PDB entry 5ZEP | electron microscopy, 3.40 A resolution | chains D and A of the 58 polymer chains in the assembly

[Chain D]
Name: 50S ribosomal protein L3
Organism: Mycobacterium smegmatis str. MC2 155
UniProt: A0QSD1 (RL3_MYCS2); numbering as in UniProt (aligned over 1-217)
Sequence (217 residues; numbered 1 to 217; the number before each row is that of its first residue):
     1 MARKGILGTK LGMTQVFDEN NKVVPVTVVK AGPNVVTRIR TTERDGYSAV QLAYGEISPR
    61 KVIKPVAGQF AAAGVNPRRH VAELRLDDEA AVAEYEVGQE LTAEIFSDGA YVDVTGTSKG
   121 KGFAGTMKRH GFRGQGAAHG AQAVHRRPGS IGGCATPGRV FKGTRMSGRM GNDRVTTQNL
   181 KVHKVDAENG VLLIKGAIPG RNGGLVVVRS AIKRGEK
Unresolved in the structure: 1, 216-217

[Chain A]
Molecule: 23S rRNA
Organism: Mycobacterium smegmatis str. MC2 155
Sequence (3120 nucleotides; each row starts with the number of its first residue):
     1 UAAGUGUUUA AGGGCGCAUG GUGGAUGCCU UGGCACUGGG AGCCGAUGAA GGACGUAGGA
    61 GGCUGCGAUA AGCCUCGGGG AGCUGUCAAC CGAGCGUUGA UCCGAGGAUG UCCGAAUGGG
   121 GAAACCCGGC ACGAGUGAUG UCGUGUCACC AGGCGCUGAA UAUAUAGGCG UCUGGGGGGA
   181 ACGCGGGGAA GUGAAACAUC UCAGUACCCG UAGGAAGAGA AAACAAAAUG UGAUUCCGUG
   241 AGUAGUGGCG AGCGAAAGCG GAGGAUGGCU AAACCGUAUG CAUGUGAUAC CGGGUAGGGG
   301 UUGUGUGUGC GGGGUUGUGG GACCUAUCUU UCCGGCUCUA CCUGGCUGGA GGGCAGUGAG
   361 AAAAUGUUGU GGUUAGCGGA AAUGGCUUGG GAUGGCCUGC CGUAGACGGU GAGAGCCCGG
   421 UACGUGAAAA CCCGACGUCU GUCUUGAUGG UGUUCCCGAG UAGCAGCGGG CCCGUGGAAU
   481 CUGCUGUGAA UCUGCCGGGA CCACCCGGUA AGCCUGAAUA CUUCCCAGUG ACCGAUAGCG
   541 GAUUAGUACC GUGAGGGAAU GGUGAAAAGU ACCCCGGGAG GGGAGUGAAA GAGUACCUGA
   601 AACCGUGCGC UUACAAUCCG UCAGAGCCCU CGACGUGUCG UGGGGUGAUG GCGUGCCUUU
   661 UGAAGAAUGA GCCUGCGAGU CAGGGACAUG UCGCGAGGUU AACCCGGGUG GGGUAGCCGC
   721 AGCGAAAGCG AGUCUGAAUA GGGCGUAUCC ACACAAGAGU GUGUGGUGUA GUGGUGUGUU
   781 CUGGACCCGA AGCGGAGUGA UCUACCCAUG GCCAGGGUGA AGCGCGGGUA AGACCGCGUG
   841 GAGGCCCGAA CCCACUUAGG UUGAAGACUG AGGGGAUGAG CUGUGGGUAG GGGUGAAAGG
   901 CCAAUCAAAC UCCGUGAUAG CUGGUUCUCC CCGAAAUGCA UUUAGGUGCA GCGUCGCAUG
   961 UUUCUUGCCG GAGGUAGAGC UACUGGAUGG CCGAUGGGCC CCACAGGGUU ACUGACGUCA
  1021 GCCAAACUCC GAAUGCCGGU AAGUCCAAGA GUGCGGCAGU GAGACGGCGG GGGAUAAGCU
  1081 CCGUGCGUCG AGAGGGAAAC AGCCCAGAUC GCCGGCUAAG GCCCCUAAGC GUGUGCUAAG
  1141 UGGAAAAGGA UGUGCAGUCG CGAAGACAAC CAGGAGGUUG GCUUAGAAGC AGCCACCCUU
  1201 GAAAGAGUGC GUAAUAGCUC ACUGGUCAAG UGAUUGUGCG CCGAUAAUGU AGCGGGGCUC
  1261 AAGCACACCG CCGAAGCCGC GGCAGCCAAC GUGUUGGCUG GGUAGGGGAG CGUCCUGCAU
  1321 CCGGUGAAGC CGCCGAGUGA UCGAGUGGUG GAGGGUGUGG GAGUGAGAAU GCAGGCAUGA
  1381 GUAGCGAUUA GGCAAGUGAG AACCUUGCCC GCCGAAAGAC CAAGGGUUCC UGGGCCAGGC
  1441 CAGUCCGCCC AGGGUGAGUC GGGACCUAAG GCGAGGCCGA CAGGCGUAGU CGAUGGACAA
  1501 CGGGUUGAUA UUCCCGUACC CGUGUAUGUG CGUCCAUGAU GAAUCAGCGG UACUAACCAU
  1561 CCAAAACCAC CGUGACCGCA CCUUUCGGGG UGUGGCGUUG GUGGGGCUGC AUGGGACCUU
  1621 CGUUGGUAGU AGUCAAGCGA UGGGGUGACG CAGGAAGGUA GCCGUACCGG UCAGUGGUAA
  1681 UACCGGGGUA AGCCUGUAGG GAGUCAGAUA GGUAAAUCCG UCUGGCAUAU AUCCUGAGAG
  1741 GUGAUGCAUA GCCGAGUGAG GCGAAUUCGG UGAUCCUAUG CUGCCGAGAA AAGCCUCUAG
  1801 CGAGGACAUA CACGGCCCGU ACCCCAAACC AACACAGGUG GUCAGGUAGA GAAUACUAAG
  1861 GCGUACGAGU GAACUAUGGU UAAGGAACUC GGCAAAAUGC CCCCGUAACU UCGGGAGAAG
  1921 GGGGACCCAC AUGGCGUGUA AGCCUUUACG GCCCAAGCGU GAGUGGGUGG CACAAACCAG
  1981 UGAGAAGCGA CUGUUUACUA AAAACACAGG UCCGUGCGAA GUCGCAAGAC GAUGUAUACG
  2041 GACUGACGCC UGCCCGGUGC UGGAAGGUUA AGAGGACCCG UUAACUCCCU UUGGGGGUGA
  2101 AGCGGAGAAU UUAAGCCCCA GUAAACGGCG GUGGUAACUA UAACCAUCCU AAGGUAGCGA
  2161 AAUUCCUUGU CGGGUAAGUU CCGACCUGCA CGAAUGGCGU AACGACUUCU CAACUGUCUC
  2221 AACCAUAGAC UCGGCGAAAU UGCACUACGA GUAAAGAUGC UCGUUACGCG CGGCAGGACG
  2281 AAAAGACCCC GGGACCUUCA CUACAACUUG GUAUUGGUGC UCGAUACGGU UUGUGUAGGA
  2341 UAGGUGGGAG ACUGUGAAGC UCACACGCCA GUGUGGGUGG AGUCGUUGUU GAAAUACCAC
  2401 UCUGAUCGUA UUGGGCCUCU AACCUCGGAC CGUAUAUCCG GUUCAGGGAC AGUGCCUGGU
  2461 GGGUAGUUUA ACUGGGGCGG UUGCCUCCUA AAAUGUAACG GAGGCGCCCA AAGGUUCCCU
  2521 CAACCUGGAC GGCAAUCAGG UGUUGAGUGU AAGUGCACAA GGGAGCUUGA CUGCGAGACG
  2581 GACAUGUCGA GCAGGGACGA AAGUCGGGAC UAGUGAUCCG GCACCUCUGA GUGGAAGGGG
  2641 UGUCGCUCAA CGGAUAAAAG GUACCCCGGG GAUAACAGGC UGAUCUUCCC CAAGAGUCCA
  2701 UAUCGACGGG AUGGUUUGGC ACCUCGAUGU CGGCUCGUCG CAUCCUGGGG CUGGAGCAGG
  2761 UCCCAAGGGU UGGGCUGUUC GCCCAUUAAA GCGGCACGCG AGCUGGGUUU AGAACGUCGU
  2821 GAGACAGUUC GGUCUCUAUC CGCCGCGCGC GUCAGAAGCU UGAGGAAACC UGUCCCUAGU
  2881 ACGAGAGGAC CGGGACGGAC GAACCUCUGG UAUACCAGUU GUCCCACCAG GGGCACGGCU
  2941 GGAUAGCCAC GUUCGGACAG GAUAACCGCU GAAAGCAUCU AAGCGGGAAA CCUCUUCCAA
  3001 GACCAGGCUU CUCACCCUCU AGGAGGGAUA AGGCCCCCCG CAGACCACGG GAUUGAUAGA
  3061 CCAGACCUGG AAGCCUAGUA AUAGGUGCAG GGAACUGGCA CUAACCGGCC GAAAACUUAC
Unresolved in the structure: 1, 340-344, 634-637, 1004-1005, 1756-1757, 1946-1948, 3120
Covalent attachments: covalent link C1568-G1603, C1568-G1604, G1572-G1601, G1578-G1592, C1579-G1592; covalent link G1578-U1593
Reported in the primary citation:
  - conformationally variable residues (domain motion): A1564 to G1605

[Chain D / chain A interface]
Contacting residue pairs (202):
  Met13(D) with C2904(A), hydrogen bond to the sugar; C2905(A), sugar contact; U2906(A), sugar contact
  Thr14(D) with U2906(A), sugar contact
  Gln15(D) with U2906(A), hydrogen bond to the sugar; C2907(A), hydrogen bond to the sugar
  Pro25(D) with U2906(A), base contact; U2952(A), sugar contact
  Arg38(D) with U3009(A), salt bridge to the phosphate
  Arg40(D) with C2859(A), hydrogen bond to the base; C3008(A), hydrogen bond to the base
  Arg44(D) with C3008(A), phosphate contact; U3009(A), salt bridge to the phosphate
  Asp45(D) with C3008(A), hydrogen bond to the sugar
  Tyr47(D) with U2860(A), hydrogen bond to the sugar; U2861(A), sugar contact
  Gln51(D) with C2859(A), sugar contact
  Arg60(D) with A3052(A), salt bridge to the phosphate; U3053(A), salt bridge to the phosphate; U3054(A), hydrogen bond to the sugar; G3055(A), sugar contact
  Lys61(D) with G3051(A), salt bridge to the phosphate; A3052(A), phosphate contact
  Ile63(D) with G3032(A), phosphate contact; G3033(A), phosphate contact
  Lys64(D) with U3010(A), sugar contact; C3011(A), sugar contact; A3031(A), phosphate contact; G3032(A), hydrogen bond to the phosphate
  Pro65(D) with A2856(A), base contact; A2857(A), base contact; U3010(A), hydrogen bond to the sugar; A3031(A), sugar contact
  Val66(D) with A2857(A), sugar contact
  Gly68(D) with U3010(A), sugar contact
  Gln69(D) with A2857(A), base contact; G2858(A), hydrogen bond to the base; U3009(A), hydrogen bond to the base; U3010(A), sugar contact
  Arg79(D) with G3050(A), salt bridge to the phosphate; G3051(A), salt bridge to the phosphate
  Val81(D) with C2859(A), sugar contact
  Glu83(D) with C2859(A), hydrogen bond to the sugar; U2860(A), phosphate contact
  Arg85(D) with U2861(A), hydrogen bond to the phosphate; G2862(A), salt bridge to the phosphate
  Ser118(D) with A2903(A), hydrogen bond to the phosphate; C2904(A), hydrogen bond to the phosphate
  Lys119(D) with C2904(A), hydrogen bond to the phosphate; C2905(A), salt bridge to the phosphate; C2947(A), salt bridge to the phosphate; C3041(A), hydrogen bond to the base
  Gly120(D) with A3042(A), phosphate contact; G3043(A), phosphate contact
  Lys121(D) with C2947(A), salt bridge to the phosphate; C2948(A), salt bridge to the phosphate; G3043(A), phosphate contact
  Gly122(D) with G3043(A), hydrogen bond to the phosphate; A3044(A), phosphate contact
  Phe123(D) with A1872(A), hydrogen bond to the sugar; A1873(A), sugar contact; G2272(A), base contact; A3044(A), hydrogen bond to the phosphate
  Gly125(D) with A1873(A), sugar contact
  Met127(D) with A2221(A), sugar contact; A2222(A), phosphate contact
  Lys128(D) with C2947(A), phosphate contact; C2948(A), phosphate contact
  Arg129(D) with C2844(A), phosphate contact; G2845(A), salt bridge to the phosphate; A2902(A), phosphate contact
  Phe132(D) with C2736(A), phosphate contact; G2737(A), phosphate contact
  Arg133(D) with A2221(A), phosphate contact; U2735(A), salt bridge to the phosphate; C2736(A), salt bridge to the phosphate
  Gly134(D) with U2735(A), sugar contact
  Gln135(D) with U2735(A), sugar contact; G2802(A), hydrogen bond to the base; C2803(A), sugar contact
  Ala137(D) with C2218(A), hydrogen bond to the phosphate
  Ala138(D) with C1893(A), base contact; U2217(A), sugar contact
  His139(D) with C1888(A), hydrogen bond to the base; U1889(A), sugar contact; G1891(A), hydrogen bond to the base; C1893(A), stacking on the base; U2217(A), sugar contact
  Gly140(D) with A858(A), phosphate contact; U2804(A), sugar contact
  Ala141(D) with G859(A), phosphate contact; C2803(A), sugar contact
  Gln142(D) with G859(A), hydrogen bond to the phosphate; G860(A), hydrogen bond to the phosphate; U861(A), hydrogen bond to the base; C2803(A), phosphate contact; U2804(A), phosphate contact
  Ala143(D) with G859(A), phosphate contact; U1875(A), sugar contact; A1876(A), phosphate contact
  Val144(D) with G2802(A), sugar contact; C2803(A), sugar contact
  His145(D) with U1875(A), hydrogen bond to the phosphate; A1876(A), salt bridge to the phosphate
  Arg146(D) with C1874(A), salt bridge to the phosphate; U1875(A), hydrogen bond to the phosphate; A2222(A), salt bridge to the phosphate
  Arg147(D) with U1875(A), phosphate contact; A2275(A), salt bridge to the phosphate; G2802(A), salt bridge to the phosphate
  Pro148(D) with C2274(A), phosphate contact; U2735(A), hydrogen bond to the sugar; C2736(A), sugar contact
  Gly149(D) with A2275(A), phosphate contact; G2276(A), phosphate contact; U2735(A), base contact; G2802(A), base contact
  Ser150(D) with G2276(A), phosphate contact; U2735(A), hydrogen bond to the base; C2736(A), hydrogen bond to the sugar; G2798(A), hydrogen bond to the base; C2799(A), hydrogen bond to the sugar; G2802(A), base contact
  Ile151(D) with G2276(A), phosphate contact
  Gly152(D) with G2276(A), sugar contact; G2798(A), hydrogen bond to the base
  Gly153(D) with G2276(A), hydrogen bond to the sugar; G2798(A), sugar contact
  Cys154(D) with G2277(A), phosphate contact; A2796(A), hydrogen bond to the phosphate; G2798(A), hydrogen bond to the sugar; C2799(A), hydrogen bond to the phosphate
  Ala155(D) with G2277(A), sugar contact; A2796(A), hydrogen bond to the phosphate; G2798(A), sugar contact
  Thr156(D) with G2256(A), hydrogen bond to the base; C2795(A), hydrogen bond to the sugar; A2796(A), hydrogen bond to the phosphate
  Pro157(D) with U1248(A), base contact; G2249(A), phosphate contact; C2795(A), sugar contact
  Gly158(D) with G2276(A), hydrogen bond to the base; G2277(A), sugar contact
  Arg159(D) with U1248(A), hydrogen bond to the base; C2248(A), phosphate contact; G2276(A), hydrogen bond to the sugar; G2842(A), sugar contact
  Val160(D) with G2276(A), base contact; G2842(A), hydrogen bond to the sugar; C2843(A), sugar contact
  Phe161(D) with U1248(A), sugar contact; C2843(A), sugar contact
  Lys162(D) with C2843(A), phosphate contact; C2844(A), phosphate contact
  Gly163(D) with C2843(A), hydrogen bond to the phosphate; C2844(A), hydrogen bond to the phosphate
  Thr164(D) with C2843(A), sugar contact; C2844(A), sugar contact
  Arg165(D) with G2737(A), salt bridge to the phosphate
  Met166(D) with G2273(A), base contact; C2274(A), base contact; C2843(A), hydrogen bond to the sugar; C2844(A), hydrogen bond to the sugar
  Ser167(D) with G2273(A), hydrogen bond to the sugar; C2844(A), hydrogen bond to the sugar
  Gly168(D) with C2844(A), sugar contact
  Arg169(D) with G2845(A), hydrogen bond to the sugar; C2846(A), sugar contact; G3043(A), sugar contact; A3044(A), phosphate contact; C3046(A), base contact
  Asn172(D) with A3042(A), phosphate contact
  Arg174(D) with C2997(A), salt bridge to the phosphate; C2998(A), phosphate contact
  Val175(D) with A2903(A), sugar contact
  Thr176(D) with U2996(A), hydrogen bond to the phosphate; C2997(A), hydrogen bond to the phosphate
  Gln178(D) with C2954(A), hydrogen bond to the sugar; U2995(A), hydrogen bond to the sugar; U2996(A), sugar contact
  Asn179(D) with C2954(A), sugar contact; G2955(A), phosphate contact
  Leu180(D) with U2953(A), sugar contact
  Lys195(D) with U2953(A), sugar contact
  Gly196(D) with U2953(A), sugar contact
  Ala197(D) with A2903(A), base contact; C2904(A), sugar contact; U2953(A), sugar contact
  Ile198(D) with A2903(A), sugar contact; C2904(A), sugar contact
  Pro199(D) with A2903(A), sugar contact
  Gly200(D) with C2904(A), phosphate contact
  Arg201(D) with C3041(A), hydrogen bond to the sugar; A3042(A), salt bridge to the phosphate
  Asn202(D) with C2905(A), phosphate contact
  Ile212(D) with U2995(A), phosphate contact; U2996(A), phosphate contact
  Lys213(D) with G2955(A), phosphate contact; G2956(A), salt bridge to the phosphate; A2957(A), base contact; U2995(A), hydrogen bond to the sugar
  Arg214(D) with G2955(A), salt bridge to the phosphate
Also at the interface, not in a pair above, chain D (94 interface residues in all): Lys10, Ala82, Thr115, Ala124, Gly136, Met170, Thr177
Also at the interface, not in a pair above, chain A (93 interface residues in all): C2223, C2734, U2738, G2805, G3007, U3012, G3040, A3047

[Summary]
94 residues of chain D and 93 residues of chain A are in contact; the contacts include 61 hydrogen bonds, 25
salt bridges and 1 aromatic stacking contact. Among the polar pairs are Arg40(D)-C2859(A), Arg40(D)-C3008(A)
and Gln69(D)-G2858(A). The paper reports conformational variability at A1564(A).
Chain D is 50S ribosomal protein L3 and chain A is 23S rRNA, both from Mycobacterium smegmatis str. MC2 155;
the structure, M. smegmatis hibernating state 70S ribosome structure, was determined by electron microscopy
(same publication as 5ZEB, 5ZET, 5ZEU and 5ZEY).
